Entry 8G6F (electron microscopy, 2.58 A resolution); this record covers chains P and Q of the 28 polymer chains in the assembly.

# Chain P
Molecule: Proteasome subunit alpha type-2
Organism: Plasmodium falciparum Dd2
UniProt: C6KST3 (C6KST3_PLAF7); numbering as in UniProt (aligned over 1-235)
Amino-acid sequence (235 residues; row label = number of the first residue in the row):
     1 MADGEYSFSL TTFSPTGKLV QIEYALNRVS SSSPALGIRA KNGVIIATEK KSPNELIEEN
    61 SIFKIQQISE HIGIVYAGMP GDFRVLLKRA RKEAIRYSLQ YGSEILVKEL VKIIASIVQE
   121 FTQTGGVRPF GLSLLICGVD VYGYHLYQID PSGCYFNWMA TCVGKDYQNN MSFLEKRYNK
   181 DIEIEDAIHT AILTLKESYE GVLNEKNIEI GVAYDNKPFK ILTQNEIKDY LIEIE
Unresolved in the structure: 1-5, 234-235

# Chain Q
Molecule: Proteasome subunit alpha type-3
Organism: Plasmodium falciparum Dd2
UniProt: Q8IDG3 (Q8IDG3_PLAF7); residue numbers follow UniProt; this construct covers 1-246
Amino-acid sequence (246 residues; row label = number of the first residue in the row):
     1 MARRYDSRTT TFSPEGRLYQ VEYALEAINN ASITIGLITK DGVILGADKV FISKLIDKAN
    61 NYEKIYKIDK HIFCGVAGLN ADANILINQS RLYAQRYLYN YNEVQPVSQL VVQICDIKQS
   121 YTQYGGLRPY GVSFLIGGYD TKDGYQLYHT DPSGNYSGWF ATAIGTNNLT ASSVLKQEWK
   181 NDMTLEEGLL LALKTLAKST DTEIPKSEKI ELAYLTNKDG EVYQKYLTEK EIEELIKLYT
   241 QKYIKE
Unresolved in the structure: 244-246

# Interface between chain P and chain Q
Contacting residue pairs (60):
  Y6(P) - R3(Q)
  Y6(P) - D6(Q)
  F8(P) - A2(Q)
  F8(P) - Y5(Q)
  F8(P) - D6(Q)
  F8(P) - G126(Q)
  S9(P) - G126(Q)  hydrogen bond (backbone-backbone)
  S9(P) - L127(Q)
  S9(P) - R128(Q)  hydrogen bond (side chain-backbone)
  T11(P) - R128(Q)
  T12(P) - S7(Q)
  T12(P) - T9(Q)
  T12(P) - Q20(Q)
  F13(P) - Q20(Q)  hydrogen bond (backbone-side chain)
  F13(P) - Y23(Q)
  F13(P) - L79(Q)  hydrophobic
  F13(P) - R128(Q)
  F13(P) - P129(Q)
  F13(P) - G131(Q)
  S14(P) - Y23(Q)
  P15(P) - Y23(Q)  hydrophobic
  P15(P) - E26(Q)
  T16(P) - E26(Q)
  T16(P) - N30(Q)  hydrogen bond (backbone-side chain)
  G17(P) - Y23(Q)
  G17(P) - A27(Q)
  K18(P) - N30(Q)
  L19(P) - L79(Q)  hydrophobic
  L19(P) - R128(Q)
  R39(P) - D57(Q)  salt bridge
  Q119(P) - A81(Q)
  Q119(P) - D82(Q)  hydrogen bond
  Q119(P) - I85(Q)
  Q119(P) - R128(Q)
  T122(P) - R128(Q)  hydrogen bond (backbone-side chain)
  Q123(P) - Y121(Q)
  Q123(P) - L127(Q)
  Q123(P) - R128(Q)  hydrogen bond (side chain-backbone)
  Q123(P) - P129(Q)  hydrogen bond (side chain-backbone)
  Q123(P) - Y130(Q)
  T124(P) - L127(Q)
  G125(P) - L127(Q)
  S152(P) - A81(Q)
  G153(P) - A81(Q)
  C154(P) - A81(Q)
  Y155(P) - N84(Q)
  N157(P) - I56(Q)
  N157(P) - D57(Q)  hydrogen bond (backbone-backbone)
  N157(P) - N61(Q)
  W158(P) - I52(Q)  hydrophobic
  W158(P) - S53(Q)
  W158(P) - L55(Q)
  W158(P) - I56(Q)  hydrophobic
  M159(P) - L55(Q)  hydrogen bond (backbone-backbone)
  M159(P) - D57(Q)
  A160(P) - L55(Q)
  M171(P) - L55(Q)  hydrophobic
  E175(P) - K54(Q)  salt bridge
  E175(P) - L55(Q)
  Y178(P) - L55(Q)  hydrophobic
Interface residues without a listed pair, chain P (33 interface residues in all): S7, K112, S116, F156
Interface residues without a listed pair, chain Q (33 interface residues in all): A24, N80, R91

# Summary
Chain P and chain Q each contribute 33 residues to their interface, with 10 hydrogen bonds and 2 salt bridges.
Among the polar pairs are R39(P)-D57(Q), E175(P)-K54(Q) and S9(P)-R128(Q).
Chain P is Proteasome subunit alpha type-2 and chain Q is Proteasome subunit alpha type-3, both from
Plasmodium falciparum Dd2; the structure, Structure of the Plasmodium falciparum 20S proteasome beta-6 A117D
mutant complexed with inhibitor WLW-vs, was determined by electron microscopy (same publication as 8G6E).
